Entry 5W51 (X-ray diffraction, 3.40 A resolution); this record covers chains B and C of the 13 polymer chains in the assembly.

[Chain B]
Protein: DNA-directed RNA polymerase II subunit RPB2
Organism: Saccharomyces cerevisiae (strain ATCC 204508 / S288c)
Notes: EC 2.7.7.6
UniProt: P08518 (RPB2_YEAST); numbering as in UniProt (aligned over 1-1224)
Chain sequence (1224 residues; row label = number of the first residue in the row):
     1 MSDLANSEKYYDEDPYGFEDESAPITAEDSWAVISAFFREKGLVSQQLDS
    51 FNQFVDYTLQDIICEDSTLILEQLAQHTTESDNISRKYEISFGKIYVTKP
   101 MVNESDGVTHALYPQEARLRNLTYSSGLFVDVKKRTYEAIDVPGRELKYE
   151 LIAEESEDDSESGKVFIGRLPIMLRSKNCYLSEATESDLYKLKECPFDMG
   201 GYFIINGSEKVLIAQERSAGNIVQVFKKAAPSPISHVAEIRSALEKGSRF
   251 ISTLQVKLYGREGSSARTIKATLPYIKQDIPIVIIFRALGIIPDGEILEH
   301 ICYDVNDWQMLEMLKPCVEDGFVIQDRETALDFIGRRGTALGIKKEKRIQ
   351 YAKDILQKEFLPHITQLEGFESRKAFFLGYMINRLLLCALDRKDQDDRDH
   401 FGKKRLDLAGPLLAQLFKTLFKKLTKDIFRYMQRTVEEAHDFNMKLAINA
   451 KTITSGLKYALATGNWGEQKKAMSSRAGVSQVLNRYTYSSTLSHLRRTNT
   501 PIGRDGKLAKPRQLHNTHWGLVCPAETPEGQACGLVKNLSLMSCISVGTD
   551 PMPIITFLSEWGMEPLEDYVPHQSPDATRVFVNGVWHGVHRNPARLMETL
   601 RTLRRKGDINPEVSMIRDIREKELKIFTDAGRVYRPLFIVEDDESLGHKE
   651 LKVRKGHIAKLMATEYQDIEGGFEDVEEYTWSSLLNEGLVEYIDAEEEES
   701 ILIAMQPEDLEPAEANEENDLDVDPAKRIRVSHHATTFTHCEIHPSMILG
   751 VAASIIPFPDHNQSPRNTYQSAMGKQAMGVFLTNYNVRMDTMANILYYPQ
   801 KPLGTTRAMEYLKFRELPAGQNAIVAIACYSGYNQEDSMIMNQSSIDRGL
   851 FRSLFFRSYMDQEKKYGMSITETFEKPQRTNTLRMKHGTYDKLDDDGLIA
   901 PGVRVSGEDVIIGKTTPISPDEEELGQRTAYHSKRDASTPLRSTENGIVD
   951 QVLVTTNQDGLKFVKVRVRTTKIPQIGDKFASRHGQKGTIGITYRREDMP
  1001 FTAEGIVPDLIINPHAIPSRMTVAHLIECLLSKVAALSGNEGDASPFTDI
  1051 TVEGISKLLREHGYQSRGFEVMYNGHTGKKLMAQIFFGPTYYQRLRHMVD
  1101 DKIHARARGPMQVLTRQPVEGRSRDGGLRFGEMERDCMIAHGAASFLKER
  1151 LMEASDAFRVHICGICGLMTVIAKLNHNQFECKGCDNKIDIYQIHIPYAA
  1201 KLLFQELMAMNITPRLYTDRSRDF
Not modelled in the structure: 1-19, 71-89, 135-163, 244-250, 339-344, 436-445, 473-475, 503-508, 669-677, 713-721, 919-932, 1221-1224
Metal / ion sites: Zn2+: Cys1163, Cys1166, Cys1182, Cys1185
Residues lining bound ligands: 2KH (5'-O-[(S)-hydroxy{[(S)-hydroxy(phosphonooxy)phosphoryl]amino}phosphoryl]uridine): Arg766, Tyr769, Asp837, Gly985, Lys987, Ser1019, Arg1020

[Chain C]
Protein: DNA-directed RNA polymerase II subunit RPB3
Organism: Saccharomyces cerevisiae (strain ATCC 204508 / S288c)
UniProt: P16370 (RPB3_YEAST); residue numbers follow UniProt; this construct covers 1-318
Chain sequence (318 residues; each row starts with the number of its first residue):
     1 MSEEGPQVKIREASKDNVDFILSNVDLAMANSLRRVMIAEIPTLAIDSVE
    51 VETNTTVLADEFIAHRLGLIPLQSMDIEQLEYSRDCFCEDHCDKCSVVLT
   101 LQAFGESESTTNVYSKDLVIVSNLMGRNIGHPIIQDKEGNGVLICKLRKG
   151 QELKLTCVAKKGIAKEHAKWGPAAAIEFEYDPWNKLKHTDYWYEQDSAKE
   201 WPQSKNCEYEDPPNEGDPFDYKAQADTFYMNVESVGSIPVDQVVVRGIDT
   251 LQKKVASILLALTQMDQDKVNFASGDNNTASNMLGSNEDVMMTGAEQDPY
   301 SNASQMGNTGSGGYDNAW
Not modelled in the structure: 1-2, 269-318
Metal / ion sites: Zn2+: Cys86, Cys88, Cys92, Cys95
Curated features (UniProtKB/Swiss-Prot):
  - binding site (Zn(2+)): Cys86, Cys88, Cys92, Cys95
  - modified residue: Ser2 (N-acetylserine)
  - natural variant: Ala30 (A30D: In mutant RPB3-1)
  - mutagenesis: Lys9 (K9E: Transcript termination readthrough)

[Chain B / chain C interface]
Pairs across the interface (83):
  Tyr797(B) - Glu61(C)
  Tyr797(B) - Phe62(C)  hydrophobic
  Tyr798(B) - Phe62(C)
  Tyr798(B) - His65(C)
  Tyr798(B) - Arg66(C)  hydrogen bond
  Ser844(B) - Ala168(C)
  Asp847(B) - His65(C)
  Asp847(B) - His167(C)  salt bridge
  Asp847(B) - Ala168(C)
  Arg848(B) - His65(C)  hydrogen bond (backbone-side chain)
  Arg848(B) - Ala168(C)
  Gly849(B) - His65(C)  hydrogen bond (backbone-side chain)
  Arg852(B) - His65(C)  hydrogen bond
  Arg852(B) - His167(C)
  Leu854(B) - Glu61(C)
  Arg969(B) - Asp60(C)  salt bridge
  Arg969(B) - Glu61(C)  salt bridge
  Thr971(B) - Glu61(C)  hydrogen bond
  Arg995(B) - Lys165(C)
  Arg996(B) - Arg34(C)
  Arg996(B) - Ile38(C)
  Arg996(B) - Ala173(C)
  Arg996(B) - Ala174(C)  hydrogen bond (side chain-backbone)
  Glu997(B) - Arg34(C)  hydrogen bond (backbone-side chain)
  Glu997(B) - Arg35(C)
  Glu997(B) - Ile38(C)
  Glu997(B) - Ala39(C)
  Asp998(B) - Arg35(C)  salt bridge
  Met999(B) - Arg34(C)
  Phe1001(B) - Arg34(C)
  Phe1001(B) - Phe178(C)  hydrophobic
  Ala1003(B) - Glu177(C)
  Ala1003(B) - Phe178(C)  hydrogen bond (backbone-backbone)
  Glu1004(B) - Glu177(C)
  Gly1005(B) - Ala175(C)
  Gly1005(B) - Ile176(C)
  Arg1060(B) - Lys199(C)  hydrogen bond (side chain-backbone)
  Arg1060(B) - Glu200(C)
  Arg1060(B) - Pro202(C)
  Gly1063(B) - Pro202(C)
  Tyr1064(B) - Pro202(C)
  Gln1065(B) - Trp192(C)
  Gln1065(B) - Glu200(C)  hydrogen bond (side chain-backbone)
  Gln1065(B) - Trp201(C)
  Arg1067(B) - Trp192(C)
  Arg1067(B) - Glu194(C)  salt bridge
  Phe1069(B) - Trp192(C)  hydrophobic
  Phe1069(B) - Trp201(C)  hydrophobic
  Val1071(B) - Thr189(C)
  Val1071(B) - Tyr191(C)  hydrophobic
  Val1071(B) - Trp201(C)  hydrophobic
  Tyr1073(B) - Phe178(C)
  Tyr1073(B) - Glu179(C)
  Tyr1073(B) - Tyr180(C)  hydrophobic
  Gly1075(B) - Asn31(C)  hydrogen bond (backbone-side chain)
  Gly1075(B) - Arg34(C)  hydrogen bond (backbone-side chain)
  Gly1075(B) - Arg35(C)  hydrogen bond (backbone-side chain)
  His1076(B) - Asn31(C)
  His1076(B) - Arg35(C)
  Thr1077(B) - Leu27(C)
  Thr1077(B) - Asn31(C)
  Gly1078(B) - Leu27(C)
  Gly1078(B) - Asn31(C)
  Gly1078(B) - Phe178(C)
  Gly1078(B) - Tyr180(C)
  Lys1079(B) - Leu27(C)
  Lys1079(B) - Tyr180(C)
  Lys1079(B) - His188(C)
  Lys1080(B) - Tyr180(C)  hydrogen bond (backbone-side chain)
  Lys1080(B) - Asp181(C)  hydrogen bond (side chain-backbone)
  Lys1080(B) - His188(C)
  Lys1080(B) - Thr189(C)
  Leu1081(B) - His188(C)
  Leu1081(B) - Thr189(C)  hydrogen bond (backbone-side chain)
  Met1082(B) - Lys187(C)
  Met1082(B) - His188(C)
  Met1082(B) - Thr189(C)
  Met1082(B) - Asp190(C)  hydrogen bond (backbone-backbone)
  Gln1084(B) - Thr189(C)
  Gln1084(B) - Asp190(C)  hydrogen bond (side chain-backbone)
  Gln1084(B) - Tyr191(C)
  Gln1084(B) - Trp192(C)  hydrogen bond (side chain-backbone)
  Gln1084(B) - Trp201(C)
Also at the interface, not in a pair above, chain B (38 interface residues in all): Glu1070, Asn1074
Also at the interface, not in a pair above, chain C (36 interface residues in all): Ala59, Leu69

[Summary]
38 residues of chain B face 36 of chain C across their interface, with 19 hydrogen bonds and 5 salt bridges.
Among the polar pairs are Asp847(B)-His167(C), Arg969(B)-Asp60(C) and Arg969(B)-Glu61(C). Ligands of chain B:
compound 2KH.
Chain B is DNA-directed RNA polymerase II subunit RPB2 and chain C is DNA-directed RNA polymerase II subunit
RPB3, both from Saccharomyces cerevisiae (strain ATCC 204508 / S288c); the structure, Pol II elongation
complex with an N6-methyladenine-containing template and a matched UMPNPP, was determined by X-ray
diffraction, deposited together with 5W4U.
